PDB entry 8VMJ | electron microscopy, 3.10 A resolution | chains K and D of the 10 polymer chains in the assembly

[Chain K]
Molecule: Histone H2A
Source organism: Xenopus laevis
Reference sequence: Q6AZJ8 (Q6AZJ8_XENLA); residues 12-118 here correspond to UniProt positions 13-119 (UniProt number = residue number + 1)
Chain sequence (108 residues; each row starts with the number of its first residue):
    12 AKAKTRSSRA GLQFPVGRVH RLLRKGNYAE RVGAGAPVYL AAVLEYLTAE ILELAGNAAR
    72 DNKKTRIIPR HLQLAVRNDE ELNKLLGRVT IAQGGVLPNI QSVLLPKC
Differences from the reference sequence: expression tag (119)

[Chain D]
Molecule: 157-nt DNA strand
Source organism: Homo sapiens
Sequence (157 nucleotides; row label = number of the first residue in the row):
     1 GCTGCCGGCG GCTGGAGAAT CCCGGTGCCG AGGCCGCTCA ATTGGTCGTA GACAGCTCTA
    61 GCACCGCTTA AACGCACGTA CGCGCTGTCC CCCGCGTTTA AACCGCCAAG GGGATTACTC
   121 CCTAGTCTCC AGGCACGTCT CAGATATATA CATCCTG

[Interface between chain K and chain D]
Pairs across the interface (13; chain K residue first):
  Arg29(K) - DG132(D)  phosphate contact
  Arg29(K) - DG133(D)  salt bridge to the phosphate
  His31(K) - DT123(D)  salt bridge to the phosphate
  Arg42(K) - DC122(D)  hydrogen bond to the sugar
  Arg42(K) - DT123(D)  phosphate contact
  Val43(K) - DC122(D)  sugar contact
  Val43(K) - DT123(D)  hydrogen bond to the phosphate
  Gly44(K) - DC122(D)  sugar contact
  Ala45(K) - DC122(D)  phosphate contact
  Lys75(K) - DG143(D)  salt bridge to the phosphate
  Thr76(K) - DA142(D)  sugar contact
  Arg77(K) - DA142(D)  phosphate contact
  Arg77(K) - DG143(D)  salt bridge to the phosphate
Other interface residues (no listed pair), chain K (11 interface residues in all): Arg35, Glu41

[Overview]
11 residues of chain K and 6 residues of chain D are in contact; the contacts include 2 hydrogen bonds and 4
salt bridges. Polar contacts include Arg42(K)-DC122(D), Val43(K)-DT123(D) and Arg29(K)-DG133(D).
Chain K is Histone H2A (Xenopus laevis) and chain D is a 157-nt DNA strand (Homo sapiens); the structure,
H3K4me3 nucleosome bound to PRC2_AJ119-450, was determined by electron microscopy (same publication as 8VMI,
8VML, 8VMN, 8VNV, 8VNZ, 8VO0 and 8VOB).
